7RTT - chains A and B; structure by electron microscopy, 3.50 A resolution.

Chain A (and B):
Name: Protein tweety homolog 2
Organism: Mus musculus
Notes: chain B of this document is another copy of the same molecule, construct and numbering; everything in this record applies to it too
UniProt: Q3TH73 (TTYH2_MOUSE); numbering as in UniProt (aligned over 2-532)
Amino-acid sequence (540 residues; each row starts with the number of its first residue):
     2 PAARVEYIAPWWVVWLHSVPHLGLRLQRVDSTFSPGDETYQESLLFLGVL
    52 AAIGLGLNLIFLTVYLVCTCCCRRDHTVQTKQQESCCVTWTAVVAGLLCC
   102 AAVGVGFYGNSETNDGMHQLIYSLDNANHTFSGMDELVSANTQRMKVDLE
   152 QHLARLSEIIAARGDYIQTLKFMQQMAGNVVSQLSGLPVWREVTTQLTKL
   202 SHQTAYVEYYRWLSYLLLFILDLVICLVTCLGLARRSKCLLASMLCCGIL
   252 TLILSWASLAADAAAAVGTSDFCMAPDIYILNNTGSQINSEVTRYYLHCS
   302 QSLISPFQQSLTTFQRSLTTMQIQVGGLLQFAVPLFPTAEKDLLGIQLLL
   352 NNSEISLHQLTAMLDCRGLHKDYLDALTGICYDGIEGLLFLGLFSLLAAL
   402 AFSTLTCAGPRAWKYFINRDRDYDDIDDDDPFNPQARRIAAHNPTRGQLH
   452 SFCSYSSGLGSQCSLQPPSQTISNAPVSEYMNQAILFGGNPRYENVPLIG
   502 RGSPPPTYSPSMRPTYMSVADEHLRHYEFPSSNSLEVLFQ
Not modelled in the structure: 2-3, 74-88, 415-541 (chain B: 2-4, 74-88, 415-541)
Sequence notes: expression tag (533-541)
Swiss-Prot annotation at these positions:
  - motif: Arg164 to Asp166 (RGD), Pro506 to Tyr509 (PY-motif)
  - binding site (Ca(2+)): Glu113, Asp116
  - site: Arg164 (Essential for the formation of the channel-pore)
  - modified residue: Thr199 (Phosphothreonine), Ser504 (Phosphoserine)
  - glycosylation (N-linked (GlcNAc...) asparagine): Asn129, Asn283, Asn352
  - mutagenesis: Arg164 (R164A: Significant decrease in hypo-osmotic solution-induced chloride conductance but no effect on cell membrane localization)
Cystine bridges: Cys274-Cys382, Cys300-Cys367
Covalently attached groups: N-acetylglucosamine (NAG) linked to Asn129, Asn352
Ion coordination: Ca2+ site 1: Glu113 (shared with Asp116(B) of chain B); Ca2+ site 2: Asp116 (shared with Glu113(B) of chain B)
From the paper describing this entry:
  - post-translational modification sites: Asn129, Asn352
  - Ca2+ coordination: Glu113
  - self-association interface (contacts with another copy of this molecule): Gln316, Arg317, Thr320

Interface between chain A and chain B:
Contacting residue pairs (27):
  Ala4(A) - His130(B)
  Arg5(A) - His130(B)  hydrogen bond (backbone-side chain)
  Trp91(A) - Ala235(B)  hydrophobic
  Tyr109(A) - Tyr109(B)  hydrophobic
  Tyr109(A) - Ser112(B)  hydrogen bond
  Ser112(A) - Tyr109(B)  hydrogen bond
  Glu113(A) - Asp116(B)
  Asp116(A) - Glu113(B)
  Tyr123(A) - Lys372(B)
  Asn127(A) - Lys372(B)
  His130(A) - Arg5(B)
  Ala235(A) - Trp91(B)  hydrophobic
  Gln309(A) - Ile356(B)
  Thr313(A) - Glu355(B)
  Thr313(A) - His359(B)  hydrogen bond
  Gln316(A) - Gln316(B)
  Gln316(A) - Thr320(B)
  Arg317(A) - Glu355(B)  salt bridge
  Glu355(A) - Thr313(B)
  Glu355(A) - Arg317(B)  salt bridge
  Ile356(A) - Gln309(B)
  His359(A) - Thr313(B)
  Thr362(A) - Thr362(B)  hydrogen bond
  Ala363(A) - Asp366(B)
  Asp366(A) - Ala363(B)
  Lys372(A) - Asn127(B)
  Asp373(A) - Lys372(B)  salt bridge
Other interface residues (no listed pair), chain A (32 interface residues in all): Leu98, Cys101, Gln120, Leu228, Thr320, Gln360, Met364, Arg368, Asp376
Other interface residues (no listed pair), chain B (33 interface residues in all): Leu98, Cys101, Gln120, Tyr123, Asp126, Leu228, Gln302, Leu312, Gln323, Met364, Arg368, Asp376

Summary:
32 residues of chain A and 33 residues of chain B are in contact, with 5 hydrogen bonds and 3 salt bridges.
Among the polar pairs are Arg317(A)-Glu355(B), Asp373(A)-Lys372(B) and Arg5(A)-His130(B). N-acetylglucosamine
is covalently linked to Asn129(A) and Asn352(A). The paper reports Ca2+ coordination by Glu113(A);
modification sites Asn129(A) and Asn352(A).
Chain A and chain B are both Protein tweety homolog 2 (Mus musculus); the structure, Cryo-EM structure of a
TTYH2 cis-dimer, was determined by electron microscopy (same publication as 7RTV, 7RTU and 7RTW).
